6CAR - chains A and E of the 23 polymer chains in the assembly; structure by X-ray diffraction, 3.40 A resolution.

# Chain A
Molecule: 16S Ribosomal RNA rRNA
Source organism: Thermus thermophilus HB8
Sequence (1517 nucleotides; row label = number of the first residue in the row; note: 42 numbers in that range are skipped by the numbering (no residue carries them; nothing is unmodelled there); a row labelled like 190A-190L holds insertion residues (190A, then the next letters in order)):
     5 UGGAGAGUCUGAUCCUGGCUCAGGGUGAACGCUGGCGGCGUGCCUAAGAC
    55 AUGCAAGUCGUGCGGG
    73 CCGCGGGGUUUU
    88 ACUCCG
    95 UGGUC
   101 AGCGGCGGACGGGUGAGUAACGCGUGGGU
  129A G
   130 ACCUACCCGGAAGAGGGGGACAACCCGGGGAAACUCGGGCUAAUCCCCCA
   180 UGUGGACCCGC
190A-190L CCCUUGGGGUGU
   191 GUCCAAAGGGCUUU
   216 GCCCGCUUCCGGAUGGGCCCGCGUCCCAUCAGCUAGUUGGUGGGGUAAUG
   266 GCCCACCAAGGCGACGACGGGUAGCCGGUCUGAGAGGAUGGCCGGCCACA
   316 GGGGCACUGAGACACGGGCCCCACUCCUACGGGAGGCAGCAGUUAGGAAU
   366 CUUCCGCAAUGGGCGCAAGCCUGACGGAGCGACGCCGCUUGGAGGAAGAA
   416 GCCCUUCGGGGUGUAAACUCCUGAA
   442 CCCGGGACGAAACCCCCGACGA
   474 GGGGACUGACGGUACCGGG
   494 GUAAUAGCGCCGGCCAACUCCGUGCCAGCAGCCXCGGUAAUACGGAGGGC
   544 GCGAGCGUUACCCGGAUUCACUGGGCGUAAAGGGCGUGUAGGCGGCCUGG
   594 GGCGUCCCAUGUGAAAGACCACGGCUCAACCGUGGGGGAGCGUGGGAUAC
   644 GCUCAGGCUAGACGGUGGGAGAGGGUGGUGGAAUUCCCGGAGUAGCGGUG
   694 AAAUGCGCAGAUACCGGGAGGAACGCCGAUGGCGAAGGCAGCCACCUGGU
   744 CCACCCGUGACGCUGAGGCGCGAAAGCGUGGGGAGCAAACCGGAUUAGAU
   794 ACCCGGGUAGUCCACGCCCUAAACGAUGCGCGCUAGGUCUCUGGGUCU
   848 CCUGGGGGCCGAAGCUAACGCGUUAAGCGCGCCGCCUGGGGAGUACGGCC
   898 GCAAGGCUGAAACUCAAAGGAAUUGACGGGGGCCCGCACAAGCGGUGGAG
   948 CAUGUGGUUUAAUUCGAAGXAACGCGAAGAACCUUACCAGGCCUUGACAU
   998 GCUAGG
 1003A G
  1004 AACCCGGGUGAAAGCCUGGGGUGCCCC
1030A-1030D GCGA
  1031 GGGGAGCCCUAGCACAGGUGCUGCAUGGCCGUCGUCAGCUCGUGCCGUGA
  1081 GGUGUUGGGUUAAGUCCCGCAACGAGCGCAACCCCCGCCGUUAGUUGCCA
  1131 GCGGUUCGGCCGGGCACUCUAACGGGACUGCCCGCGAAA
  1171 GCGGGAGGAAGGAGGGGACGACGUCUGGUCAGCAUGGCCCUUACGGCCUG
  1221 GGCGACACACGUGCUACAAUGCCCACUACAAAGCGAUGCCACCCGGCAAC
  1271 GGGGAGCUAAUCGCAAAAAGGUGGGCCCAGUUCGGAUUGGGGUCUGCAAC
  1321 CCGACCCCAUGAAGCCGGAAUCGCUAGUAAUCGCGGAUCAG
 1361A C
  1362 CAUGCCGCGGUGAAUACGUUCCCGGGCCUUGUACACACXGCCXGUXACGC
  1412 CAUGGGAGCGGGCUCUACCCGAAGUCGCCGGG
  1446 AGCCUACGGG
  1459 CAGGCGCCGAGGGUAGGGCCCGUGACUGGGGCGAAGUCGUAACAAGGUAG
  1509 CUGUACCGGAAGGUGCGGCUGGAUCACCUCCUUUCU
Not modelled in the structure: 1533-1538
Construct notes: conflict C13 (U131313 in 55771382)
Modified / non-standard residues: PSU (pseudouridine-5'-monophosphate) at position 516, G7M (N7-methyl-guanosine-5'-monophosphate) at position 527, M2G (N2-dimethylguanosine-5'-monophosphate) at position 966, 5MC (5-methylcytidine-5'-monophosphate) at position 967, 2MG (2N-methylguanosine-5'-monophosphate) at position 1207, 5MC (5-methylcytidine-5'-monophosphate) at position 1400, 4OC (4n,o2'-methylcytidine-5'-monophosphate) at position 1402, 5MC (5-methylcytidine-5'-monophosphate) at position 1404, 5MC (5-methylcytidine-5'-monophosphate) at position 1407, UR3 (3-methyluridine-5'-monophoshate) at position 1498, MA6 (6N-dimethyladenosine-5'-monophoshate) at position 1518, MA6 (6N-dimethyladenosine-5'-monophoshate) at position 1519, PSU (pseudouridine-5'-monophosphate) at position 1540, PSU (pseudouridine-5'-monophosphate) at position 1541
Ion coordination: Mg2+ site 1 near G21 (its only coordinating residue here); Mg2+ site 2: C48, G115; Mg2+ site 3 near A59 (its only coordinating residue here); Mg2+ site 4: G61, U62; Mg2+ site 5: G70, U98; Mg2+ site 6: G107, G326; Mg2+ site 7: A109, G331; Mg2+ site 8: G117, G289; Mg2+ site 9: C121, G124, U125; Mg2+ site 10 near G146 (its only coordinating residue here); Mg2+ site 11 near A149 (its only coordinating residue here); Mg2+ site 12 near C175 (its only coordinating residue here); 90 more Mg2+ sites not listed
Residues lining bound ligands: Sisomicin (SIS; (1S,2S,3R,4S,6R)-4,6-diamino-3-{[(2S,3R)-3-amino-6-(aminomethyl)-3,4-dihydro-2H-pyran-2-yl]oxy}-2-hydroxycyclohexyl 3-deoxy-4-C-methyl-3-(methylamino)-beta-L-arabinopyranoside): 5MC_1404, G1405, U1406, 5MC_1407, A1408, C1409, G1491, A1493, G1494, U1495, C1496
From the paper describing this entry:
  - binding site for Sisomicin: G1405, U1406, G1491, A1493, G1494, U1495
  - conformationally variable residues (side-chain flip): A1492, A1493

# Chain E
Protein: 30S ribosomal protein S5
Source organism: Thermus thermophilus (strain HB8 / ATCC 27634 / DSM 579)
UniProt: Q5SHQ5 (RS5_THET8); residues 2-162 here = UniProt positions 2-162
Chain sequence (161 residues; each row starts with the number of its first residue):
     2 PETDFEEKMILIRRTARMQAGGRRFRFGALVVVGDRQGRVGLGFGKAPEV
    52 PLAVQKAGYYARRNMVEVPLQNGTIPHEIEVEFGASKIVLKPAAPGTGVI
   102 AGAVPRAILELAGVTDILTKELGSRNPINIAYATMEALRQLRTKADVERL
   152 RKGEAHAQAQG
Not modelled in the structure: 2-4, 155-162

# Chain A / chain E interface
Residue-residue contacts (86; chain A residue first):
  U5(A) - Ala95(E)  base contact
  G6(A) - Ala94(E)  base contact
  G6(A) - Ala95(E)  hydrogen bond to the base
  G6(A) - Thr98(E)  hydrogen bond to the base
  G6(A) - Leu119(E)  base contact
  G7(A) - Lys92(E)  hydrogen bond to the base
  G7(A) - Leu119(E)  sugar contact
  G7(A) - Thr120(E)  hydrogen bond to the sugar
  G7(A) - Lys121(E)  base contact
  A8(A) - Ile101(E)  phosphate contact
  A8(A) - Ala102(E)  hydrogen bond to the sugar
  A8(A) - Gly103(E)  hydrogen bond to the sugar
  A8(A) - Arg107(E)  base contact
  A8(A) - Thr120(E)  sugar contact
  G9(A) - Gly103(E)  phosphate contact
  G9(A) - Lys121(E)  salt bridge to the phosphate
  G9(A) - Glu122(E)  hydrogen bond to the phosphate
  G9(A) - Arg126(E)  hydrogen bond to the base
  A10(A) - Arg126(E)  phosphate contact
  G15(A) - Ala17(E)  base contact
  G15(A) - Arg18(E)  base contact
  G15(A) - Met19(E)  base contact
  G15(A) - Arg24(E)  hydrogen bond to the sugar
  A16(A) - Thr16(E)  sugar contact
  A16(A) - Ala17(E)  hydrogen bond to the sugar
  U17(A) - Arg14(E)  hydrogen bond to the phosphate
  C18(A) - Arg14(E)  salt bridge to the phosphate
  C18(A) - Asn127(E)  hydrogen bond to the phosphate
  C18(A) - Asn130(E)  hydrogen bond to the phosphate
  C19(A) - Ala86(E)  phosphate contact
  C19(A) - Ser125(E)  hydrogen bond to the phosphate
  C19(A) - Asn127(E)  hydrogen bond to the phosphate
  C19(A) - Asn130(E)  hydrogen bond to the phosphate
  U20(A) - Ala86(E)  phosphate contact
  G558(A) - Lys121(E)  phosphate contact
  A559(A) - Lys121(E)  salt bridge to the phosphate
  A559(A) - Arg126(E)  salt bridge to the phosphate
  U560(A) - Leu123(E)  sugar contact
  A864(A) - Gly85(E)  phosphate contact
  A864(A) - Ala86(E)  phosphate contact
  U921(A) - Arg18(E)  sugar contact
  U921(A) - Met19(E)  hydrogen bond to the sugar
  G922(A) - Met19(E)  sugar contact
  G922(A) - Gln20(E)  sugar contact
  G922(A) - Ala21(E)  phosphate contact
  A923(A) - Ala21(E)  phosphate contact
  C1069(A) - Gln20(E)  phosphate contact
  C1069(A) - Arg25(E)  hydrogen bond to the sugar
  U1070(A) - Arg18(E)  salt bridge to the phosphate
  U1070(A) - Gln20(E)  phosphate contact
  U1070(A) - Arg25(E)  salt bridge to the phosphate
  C1071(A) - Arg18(E)  salt bridge to the phosphate
  C1071(A) - Arg27(E)  salt bridge to the phosphate
  C1071(A) - Pro49(E)  sugar contact
  G1072(A) - Pro49(E)  phosphate contact
  G1072(A) - Lys57(E)  salt bridge to the phosphate
  U1073(A) - Lys57(E)  salt bridge to the phosphate
  G1074(A) - Tyr60(E)  phosphate contact
  G1074(A) - Tyr61(E)  hydrogen bond to the phosphate
  G1077(A) - Lys47(E)  base contact
  U1078(A) - Phe84(E)  sugar contact
  U1078(A) - Ile129(E)  sugar contact
  U1078(A) - Asn130(E)  hydrogen bond to the sugar
  U1078(A) - Tyr133(E)  phosphate contact
  G1079(A) - Arg14(E)  hydrogen bond to the phosphate
  G1079(A) - Phe45(E)  phosphate contact
  G1079(A) - Tyr133(E)  hydrogen bond to the phosphate
  A1080(A) - Arg14(E)  salt bridge to the phosphate
  A1080(A) - Thr16(E)  hydrogen bond to the phosphate
  A1080(A) - Ala17(E)  sugar contact
  A1080(A) - Phe45(E)  phosphate contact
  A1080(A) - Lys47(E)  phosphate contact
  G1081(A) - Thr16(E)  hydrogen bond to the phosphate
  G1081(A) - Ala17(E)  phosphate contact
  G1081(A) - Arg18(E)  phosphate contact
  G1081(A) - Arg27(E)  salt bridge to the phosphate
  G1082(A) - Arg27(E)  salt bridge to the phosphate
  C1192(A) - Arg25(E)  hydrogen bond to the base
  G1193(A) - Arg25(E)  sugar contact
  U1194(A) - Gly22(E)  sugar contact
  A1396(A) - Met19(E)  base contact
  C1397(A) - Arg24(E)  salt bridge to the phosphate
  A1398(A) - Met19(E)  base contact
  A1398(A) - Gln20(E)  hydrogen bond to the base
  A1398(A) - Ala21(E)  base contact
  A1398(A) - Gly22(E)  base contact
Interface residues without a listed pair, chain A (38 interface residues in all): G566
Interface residues without a listed pair, chain E (46 interface residues in all): Gly23, Ala48, Glu81, Ser87, Pro93, Pro96, Gly124

# Overview
38 residues of chain A and 46 residues of chain E are in contact, with 26 hydrogen bonds and 14 salt bridges.
Polar contacts include G6(A)-Ala95(E), G6(A)-Thr98(E) and G7(A)-Lys92(E). Ligands of chain A: Sisomicin. The
paper reports a binding site for Sisomicin at G1405(A), U1406(A) and G1491(A) among others; conformational
variability at A1492(A) and A1493(A).
Chain A is 16S Ribosomal RNA rRNA (Thermus thermophilus HB8) and chain E is 30S ribosomal protein S5 (Thermus
thermophilus (strain HB8 / ATCC 27634 / DSM 579)); the structure, Serial Femtosecond X-ray Crystal Structure
of 30S ribosomal subunit from Thermus thermophilus in complex with Sisomicin, was determined by X-ray
diffraction together with 6CAS from the same study.
